PDB entry 1VTK | X-ray diffraction, 2.75 A resolution | chain A

[Chain A]
Protein: Thymidine kinase
From: Herpes simplex virus (type 1 / strain F)
Notes: EC 2.7.1.21
Reference sequence: P03176 (KITH_HHV11); numbering as in UniProt (aligned over 34-376)
Amino-acid sequence (343 residues; row label = number of the first residue in the row):
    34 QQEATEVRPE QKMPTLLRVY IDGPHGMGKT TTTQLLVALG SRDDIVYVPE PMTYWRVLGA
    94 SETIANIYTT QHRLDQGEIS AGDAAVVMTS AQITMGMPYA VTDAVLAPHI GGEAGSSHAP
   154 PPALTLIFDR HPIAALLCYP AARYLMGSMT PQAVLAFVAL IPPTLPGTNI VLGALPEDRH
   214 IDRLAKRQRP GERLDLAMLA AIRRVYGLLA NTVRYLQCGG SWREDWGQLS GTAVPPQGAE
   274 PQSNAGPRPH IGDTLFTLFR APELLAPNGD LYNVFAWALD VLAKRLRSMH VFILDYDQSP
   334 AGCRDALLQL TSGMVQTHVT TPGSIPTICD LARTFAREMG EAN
Unresolved in the structure: 34-45, 150-152, 265-279
Residues lining bound ligands:
  - ADP (adenosine-5'-diphosphate): P57, H58, G59, M60, G61, K62, T63, T64, R212, R216, K219, R220, R222, Y329, Q331, S332, P333, C336
  - thymidine-5'-phosphate (TMP): H58, G59, K62, E83, W88, I97, I100, Y101, Q125, M128, R163, A167, A168, Y172, R220, R222, E225

[Summary]
Bound to chain A: ADP and thymidine-5'-phosphate.
Chain A is Thymidine kinase (Herpes simplex virus (type 1 / strain F)); the structure, Thymidine kinase from
herpes simplex virus type 1 in complex with ADP and deoxythymidine-monophosphate, was determined by X-ray
diffraction (same publication as 2VTK and 3VTK).
